Entry 1U8E (X-ray diffraction, 2.20 A resolution); this record covers chains A and B.

[Chain A (and B)]
Molecule: Dipeptidyl peptidase IV
Organism: Homo sapiens
Notes: EC 3.4.14.5; fragment: extracellular domain; chain B of this document is another copy of the same molecule, construct and numbering; everything in this record applies to it too
UniProtKB: P27487 (DPP4_HUMAN); numbering as in UniProt (aligned over 39-766)
Sequence (728 residues; numbered 39 to 766; the number before each row is that of its first residue):
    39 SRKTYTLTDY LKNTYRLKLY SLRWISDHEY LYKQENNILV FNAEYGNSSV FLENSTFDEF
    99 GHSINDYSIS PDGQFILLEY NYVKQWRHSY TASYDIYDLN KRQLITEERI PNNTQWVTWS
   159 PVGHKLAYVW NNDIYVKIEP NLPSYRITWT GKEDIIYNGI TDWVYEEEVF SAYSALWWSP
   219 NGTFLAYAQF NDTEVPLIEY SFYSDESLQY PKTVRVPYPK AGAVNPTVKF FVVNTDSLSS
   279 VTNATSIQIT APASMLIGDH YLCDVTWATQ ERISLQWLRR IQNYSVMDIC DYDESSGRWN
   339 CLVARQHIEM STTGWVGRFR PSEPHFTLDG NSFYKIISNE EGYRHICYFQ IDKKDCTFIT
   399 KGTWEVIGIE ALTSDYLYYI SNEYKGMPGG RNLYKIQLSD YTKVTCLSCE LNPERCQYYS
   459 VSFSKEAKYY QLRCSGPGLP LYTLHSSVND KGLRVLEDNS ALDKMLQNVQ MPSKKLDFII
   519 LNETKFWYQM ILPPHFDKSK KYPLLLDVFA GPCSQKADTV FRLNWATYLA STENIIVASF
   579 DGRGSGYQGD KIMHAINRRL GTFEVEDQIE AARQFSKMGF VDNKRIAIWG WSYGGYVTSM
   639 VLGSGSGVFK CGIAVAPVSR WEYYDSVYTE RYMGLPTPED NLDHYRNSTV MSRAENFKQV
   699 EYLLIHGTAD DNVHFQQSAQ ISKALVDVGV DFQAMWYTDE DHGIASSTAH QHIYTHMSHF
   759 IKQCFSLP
Unresolved in the structure: 765-766 (chain B: fully traced)
Disulfides: C328-C339, C385-C394, C444-C447, C454-C472, C649-C762
Covalently attached groups: glycan linked to N85, N229; N-acetylglucosamine (NAG) linked to N150, N219, N281, N321, N520
Differences from the reference sequence: engineered mutation F547 (Tyr in P27487)
Curated features (UniProtKB/Swiss-Prot):
  - active site (Charge relay system): S630, D708, H740
  - glycosylation (N-linked (GlcNAc...) asparagine): N85, N92, N150, N219, N229, N281, N321, N520, N685

[Interface between chain A and chain B]
Contacting residue pairs (112; chain A residue first):
  P234(A) with Y248(B)
  L235(A) with Y248(B)
  I236(A) with P249(B)
  E237(A) with S239(B); T251(B), hydrogen bond
  Y238(A) with S239(B)
  S239(A) with E237(B), hydrogen bond (side chain-backbone); Y238(B)
  Y241(A) with F713(B); Q714(B); A717(B), hydrophobic; Q718(B)
  S242(A) with Q718(B); K721(B), hydrogen bond (backbone-side chain)
  D243(A) with Q718(B)
  E244(A) with R658(B), salt bridge; Y661(B), hydrogen bond (backbone-side chain); T687(B); M689(B); Q718(B)
  L246(A) with Y661(B); Q714(B)
  Q247(A) with K258(B); A259(B); E660(B); Y661(B); Q714(B), hydrogen bond (backbone-side chain)
  Y248(A) with P234(B); L235(B); Y256(B), hydrogen bond (side chain-backbone); P257(B); K258(B), hydrogen bond (side chain-backbone); A261(B)
  P249(A) with I236(B); Q714(B)
  T251(A) with E237(B), hydrogen bond
  R253(A) with E237(B), salt bridge; R253(B)
  Y256(A) with Y248(B), hydrogen bond (backbone-side chain)
  P257(A) with Y248(B)
  K258(A) with Q247(B); Y248(B), hydrogen bond (backbone-side chain)
  A259(A) with Q247(B)
  A261(A) with Y248(B)
  R658(A) with E244(B), salt bridge
  E660(A) with Q247(B)
  Y661(A) with E244(B), hydrogen bond (side chain-backbone); L246(B); Q247(B)
  T687(A) with E244(B)
  M689(A) with E244(B)
  L702(A) with W734(B), hydrophobic
  F713(A) with Y241(B); W734(B), hydrophobic
  Q714(A) with Y241(B); L246(B); Q247(B), hydrogen bond (side chain-backbone); P249(B)
  S716(A) with W734(B)
  A717(A) with W734(B); T736(B), hydrogen bond (backbone-side chain)
  Q718(A) with Y241(B); S242(B); D243(B); E244(B)
  S720(A) with W734(B), hydrogen bond; T736(B), hydrogen bond
  K721(A) with S242(B), hydrogen bond (side chain-backbone); D243(B); T736(B); D737(B)
  V724(A) with T746(B); A747(B), hydrophobic; H750(B)
  D725(A) with T746(B), hydrogen bond
  V728(A) with H750(B), hydrogen bond (backbone-side chain)
  D729(A) with H750(B); H754(B), salt bridge; H757(B), salt bridge
  F730(A) with M733(B), hydrophobic; H750(B); H754(B)
  Q731(A) with Q731(B), hydrogen bond; H754(B)
  A732(A) with A732(B); M733(B), hydrophobic; W734(B), hydrophobic
  M733(A) with F730(B); W734(B)
  W734(A) with L702(B), hydrophobic; F713(B); S716(B); S720(B), hydrogen bond; A732(B), hydrophobic; M733(B); W734(B), hydrophobic
  Y735(A) with V724(B), hydrophobic
  T736(A) with A717(B); S720(B); K721(B)
  D737(A) with K721(B)
  T746(A) with V724(B); D725(B), hydrogen bond
  A747(A) with V724(B)
  H750(A) with V724(B); V728(B), hydrogen bond (side chain-backbone); D729(B); F730(B)
  H754(A) with D729(B), salt bridge; F730(B); Q731(B)
  H757(A) with D729(B)
Interface residues without a listed pair, chain A (52 interface residues in all): S245
Interface residues without a listed pair, chain B (53 interface residues in all): S245, L723, Y735

[In short]
The interface between chain A and chain B involves 52 residues on one side and 53 on the other; the contacts
include 22 hydrogen bonds and 6 salt bridges. Among the polar pairs are E244(A)-R658(B), R253(A)-E237(B) and
D729(A)-H754(B).
Chain A and chain B are both Dipeptidyl peptidase IV (Homo sapiens); the structure, Human dipeptidyl peptidase
IV/CD26 mutant Y547F, was determined by X-ray diffraction together with 1TK3 and 1TKR from the same study.
